Entry 9QB2 (electron microscopy, 3.00 A resolution); this record covers chains G and H of the 11 polymer chains in the assembly.

[Chain G]
Molecule: H/ACA ribonucleoprotein complex subunit DKC1
Source organism: Homo sapiens
Notes: EC 5.4.99.-
Reference sequence: O60832 (DKC1_HUMAN); residues 1-514 here = UniProt positions 1-514
Chain sequence (514 residues; row label = number of the first residue in the row):
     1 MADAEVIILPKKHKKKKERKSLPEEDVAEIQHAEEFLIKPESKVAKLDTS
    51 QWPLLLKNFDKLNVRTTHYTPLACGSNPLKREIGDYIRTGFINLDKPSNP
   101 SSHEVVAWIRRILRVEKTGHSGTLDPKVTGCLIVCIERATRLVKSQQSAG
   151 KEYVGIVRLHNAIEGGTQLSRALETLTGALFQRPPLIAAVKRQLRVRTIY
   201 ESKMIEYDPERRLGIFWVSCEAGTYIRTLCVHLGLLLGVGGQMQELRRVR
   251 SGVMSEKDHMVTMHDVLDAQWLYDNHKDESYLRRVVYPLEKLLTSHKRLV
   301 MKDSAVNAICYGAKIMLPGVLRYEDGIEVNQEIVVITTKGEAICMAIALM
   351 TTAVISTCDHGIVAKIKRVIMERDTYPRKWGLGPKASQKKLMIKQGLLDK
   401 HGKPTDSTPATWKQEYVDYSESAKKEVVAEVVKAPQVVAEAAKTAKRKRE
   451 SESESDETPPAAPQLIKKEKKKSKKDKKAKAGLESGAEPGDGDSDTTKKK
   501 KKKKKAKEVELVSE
Disordered / not traced: 1-42, 396-514
Curated features (UniProtKB/Swiss-Prot):
  - region: A2 to S21 (Nucleolar localization)
  - active site: D125 (Nucleophile)
  - modified residue: A2 (N-acetylalanine), S21 (Phosphoserine), S387 (Phosphoserine), S451 (Phosphoserine), S453 (Phosphoserine), S455 (Phosphoserine), T458 (Phosphothreonine), S485 (Phosphoserine), S494 (Phosphoserine), S513 (Phosphoserine)
  - cross-link (Glycyl lysine isopeptide (Lys-Gly)): K20 (interchain with G-Cter in SUMO2), K39 (interchain with G-Cter in SUMO2), K43 (interchain with G-Cter in SUMO2), K191 (interchain with G-Cter in SUMO2), K394 (interchain with G-Cter in SUMO2), K413 (interchain with G-Cter in SUMO1), K424 (interchain with G-Cter in SUMO2), K433 (interchain with G-Cter in SUMO2), K467 (interchain with G-Cter in SUMO2)
From the paper describing this entry:
  - mutagenesis - R158W/R211A/R212A, R158W/R211D/R212D, R211D/R212D: decreased binding to incorporation into telomerase
  - mutagenesis - R158W, R211A/R212A: decreased binding to telomerase incorporation
  - mutagenesis - R158W/R211D/R212D: decreased binding to hTR
  - binding site for hTR, Human telomerase RNA: R158, R211, R212

[Chain H]
Molecule: H/ACA ribonucleoprotein complex subunit 1
Source organism: Homo sapiens
Reference sequence: Q9NY12 (GAR1_HUMAN); residues 1-217 here = UniProt positions 1-217
Chain sequence (217 residues; numbered 1 to 217; the number before each row is that of its first residue):
     1 MSFRGGGRGGFNRGGGGGGFNRGGSSNHFRGGGGGGGGGNFRGGGRGGFG
    51 RGGGRGGFNKGQDQGPPERVVLLGEFLHPCEDDIVCKCTTDENKVPYFNA
   101 PVYLENKEQIGKVDEIFGQLRDFYFSVKLSENMKASSFKKLQKFYIDPYK
   151 LLPLQRFLPRPPGEKGPPRGGGRGGRGGGRGGGGRGGGRGGGFRGGRGGG
   201 GGGFRGGRGGGFRGRGH
Disordered / not traced: 1-64, 162-217
Curated features (UniProtKB/Swiss-Prot):
  - cross-link: K134 (Glycyl lysine isopeptide (Lys-Gly) (interchain with G-Cter in SUMO2))
From the paper describing this entry:
  - post-translational modification sites: K134 (citing earlier work)

[How chain G and chain H interact]
Pairs across the interface (43):
  H160(G) - E81(H)  salt bridge
  T175(G) - Q119(H)
  T175(G) - Y124(H)
  T177(G) - Q119(H)  hydrogen bond (backbone-side chain)
  A179(G) - G118(H)
  A179(G) - Q119(H)
  A179(G) - L120(H)  hydrogen bond (backbone-backbone)
  L180(G) - G118(H)
  L180(G) - Q119(H)
  F181(G) - V95(H)  hydrophobic
  F181(G) - I116(H)
  F181(G) - F117(H)
  F181(G) - G118(H)  hydrogen bond (backbone-backbone)
  F181(G) - L120(H)
  F181(G) - F123(H)  hydrophobic
  F181(G) - L154(H)  hydrophobic
  F181(G) - F157(H)  hydrophobic
  R183(G) - F98(H)
  R183(G) - D114(H)  hydrogen bond (side chain-backbone)
  R183(G) - E115(H)  salt bridge
  K191(G) - F98(H)
  Q193(G) - R156(H)  hydrogen bond
  L194(G) - V95(H)  hydrophobic
  L194(G) - I116(H)  hydrophobic
  L194(G) - F157(H)
  V196(G) - L120(H)  hydrophobic
  V196(G) - F157(H)
  H232(G) - E115(H)  salt bridge
  H232(G) - F117(H)
  G234(G) - C80(H)
  L235(G) - H78(H)  hydrogen bond (backbone-side chain)
  L235(G) - C80(H)  hydrophobic
  L235(G) - V85(H)
  L235(G) - E115(H)
  L235(G) - F117(H)  hydrophobic
  L236(G) - H78(H)  hydrogen bond (backbone-side chain)
  L236(G) - Y124(H)
  G238(G) - H78(H)
  G238(G) - P79(H)
  G238(G) - C80(H)  hydrogen bond (backbone-side chain)
  V239(G) - E81(H)
  G240(G) - C80(H)
  G240(G) - E81(H)
Also at the interface, not in a pair above, chain G (23 interface residues in all): L176, G178, V231, L237, G241
Also at the interface, not in a pair above, chain H (20 interface residues in all): S126

[Overview]
The interface between chain G and chain H involves 23 residues on one side and 20 on the other; the contacts
include 8 hydrogen bonds and 3 salt bridges. Among the polar pairs are H160(G)-E81(H), R183(G)-E115(H) and
H232(G)-E115(H). From the paper: a binding site for hTR, Human telomerase RNA at R158(G), R211(G) and R212(G);
R158W/R211A/R212A, R158W/R211D/R212D and R211D/R212D of chain G reduce binding to incorporation into
telomerase; 5 substitutions were tested in all.
Chain G is H/ACA ribonucleoprotein complex subunit DKC1 and chain H is H/ACA ribonucleoprotein complex subunit
1, both from Homo sapiens; the structure, H/ACA RNP protomer of human telomerase dimer, was determined by
electron microscopy, deposited together with 9QAX, 9QAY, 9QAZ and 9QB3.
